5PAO - chains A and C; structure by X-ray diffraction, 1.40 A resolution.

Chain A:
Protein: Coagulation factor VII light chain
Organism: Homo sapiens
Notes: EC 3.4.21.21
Reference sequence: P08709 (FA7_HUMAN); residue numbers follow UniProt; this construct covers 149-212
Chain sequence (64 residues; each row starts with the number of its first residue):
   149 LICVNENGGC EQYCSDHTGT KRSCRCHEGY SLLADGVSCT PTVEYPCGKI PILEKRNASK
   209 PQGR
Disordered / not traced: 205-212
Cystine bridges: Cys-151/Cys-162, Cys-158/Cys-172, Cys-174/Cys-187

Chain C:
Protein: Coagulation factor VII heavy chain
Organism: Homo sapiens
Notes: EC 3.4.21.21
Reference sequence: P08709 (FA7_HUMAN); numbering as in UniProt (aligned over 213-466)
Chain sequence (254 residues; numbered 213 to 466; the number before each row is that of its first residue):
   213 IVGGKVCPKG ECPWQVLLLV NGAQLCGGTL INTIWVVSAA HCFDKIKNWR NLIAVLGEHD
   273 LSEHDGDEQS RRVAQVIIPS TYVPGTTNHD IALLRLHQPV VLTDHVVPLC LPERTFSERT
   333 LAFVRFSLVS GWGQLLDRGA TALELMVLNV PRLMTQDCLQ QSRKVGDSPN ITEYMFCAGY
   393 SDGSKDSCKG DSGGPHATHY RGTWYLTGIV SWGQGCATVG HFGVYTRVSQ YIEWLQKLMR
   453 SEPRPGVLLR APFP
Disordered / not traced: 376-381, 426
Cystine bridges: Cys-219/Cys-224, Cys-238/Cys-254, Cys-370/Cys-389, Cys-400/Cys-428
Metal / ion sites: Ca2+: Glu-270, Asp-272, Glu-275, Glu-280
Ligand contacts: 7Z7 ((2S)-2,3-dihydroxy-N-[[3-[5-hydroxy-4-(1H-pyrrolo[3,2-c]pyridin-2-yl)pyrazol-1-yl]phenyl]methyl]propanamide): Leu-237, Cys-238, His-253, Cys-254, Asp-256, Lys-257, Ser-399, Cys-400, Lys-401, Ser-404, Val-422, Ser-423, Trp-424, Gly-425, Gly-427

Interface between chain A and chain C:
Pairs across the interface (48):
  Cys-151(A) / Arg-331(C)
  Val-152(A) / Arg-331(C)
  Glu-154(A) / Arg-413(C)  hydrogen bond (backbone-side chain)
  Asn-155(A) / Phe-328(C)
  Asn-155(A) / Thr-332(C)  hydrogen bond
  Asn-155(A) / Tyr-412(C)
  Asn-155(A) / Arg-413(C)
  Gly-157(A) / Arg-413(C)  hydrogen bond (backbone-side chain)
  Cys-158(A) / Arg-413(C)  hydrogen bond (backbone-side chain)
  Glu-159(A) / Tyr-412(C)
  Glu-159(A) / Arg-413(C)
  Gln-160(A) / Phe-328(C)
  Gln-160(A) / Tyr-417(C)
  Tyr-161(A) / Leu-323(C)
  Tyr-161(A) / Pro-324(C)
  Tyr-161(A) / Glu-325(C)
  Tyr-161(A) / Phe-328(C)  hydrophobic
  Tyr-161(A) / Tyr-417(C)
  Asp-164(A) / Arg-331(C)  salt bridge
  Arg-173(A) / Glu-325(C)  salt bridge
  His-175(A) / Leu-323(C)
  Tyr-178(A) / Thr-415(C)
  Tyr-193(A) / Leu-314(C)
  Tyr-193(A) / Thr-315(C)
  Tyr-193(A) / Asp-316(C)  hydrogen bond
  Pro-194(A) / Val-319(C)
  Cys-195(A) / Pro-320(C)
  Cys-195(A) / Cys-322(C)  disulfide
  Cys-195(A) / Thr-415(C)
  Gly-196(A) / Trp-226(C)
  Gly-196(A) / Pro-320(C)  hydrogen bond (backbone-backbone)
  Gly-196(A) / Cys-322(C)
  Gly-196(A) / Thr-415(C)
  Gly-196(A) / Trp-416(C)  hydrogen bond (backbone-backbone)
  Lys-197(A) / Trp-226(C)
  Lys-197(A) / Val-319(C)
  Lys-197(A) / Gly-414(C)  hydrogen bond (side chain-backbone)
  Lys-197(A) / Thr-415(C)  hydrogen bond
  Ile-198(A) / Gly-222(C)
  Ile-198(A) / Glu-223(C)
  Ile-198(A) / Trp-226(C)  hydrophobic
  Ile-198(A) / Trp-416(C)
  Pro-199(A) / Asp-316(C)
  Pro-199(A) / Val-319(C)
  Ile-200(A) / Lys-221(C)
  Ile-200(A) / Glu-223(C)
  Leu-201(A) / Glu-223(C)
  Lys-203(A) / Asp-316(C)  salt bridge
Also at the interface, not in a pair above, chain A (25 interface residues in all): Cys-162, Arg-204
Also at the interface, not in a pair above, chain C (25 interface residues in all): Pro-225, Leu-321, Thr-327
Inter-chain disulfides: Cys-195(A)/Cys-322(C)

In short:
The chain A/chain C interface involves 25 residues from each chain, with 1 disulfide bond, 9 hydrogen bonds
and 3 salt bridges. Polar contacts include Asp-164(A)/Arg-331(C), Arg-173(A)/Glu-325(C) and
Lys-203(A)/Asp-316(C). Bound to chain C: compound 7Z7. Glu-270(C), Asp-272(C), Glu-275(C) and Glu-280(C) form
the Ca2+ site.
Here chain A is Coagulation factor VII light chain and chain C is Coagulation factor VII heavy chain, both
from Homo sapiens. Entry 5PAO (Crystal Structure of Factor VIIa in complex with
(2S)-2,3-dihydroxy-N-[[3-[5-hydroxy-4-(1H-pyrrolo[3,2-c]pyridin-2-yl)pyrazol-1-yl]phenyl]methyl]propanamide;hydrobromide)
was determined by X-ray diffraction.
